8H3V - chains 2 and S of the 15 polymer chains in the assembly; structure by electron microscopy, 4.50 A resolution (low resolution: residue-level contacts below are approximate; hydrogen-bond / salt-bridge calls are withheld).

== Chain 2 ==
Molecule: 125-nt DNA strand
Sequence (125 nucleotides; each row starts with the number of its first residue):
     1 CCTGCATCCG TGAGTCGAGG GTAATAACAG AAAAATTTTC CTGAATTTTG TATAAGTAGC
    61 TACAAAATTC TCGTATTAAT GCGTTTTTTG CATAGAGAAT ATGCGTTTTT TGCATTACAC
   121 TTAAC
Not modelled in the structure: 1-2, 11-26, 115-125

== Chain S ==
Molecule: NtcB
UniProtKB: Q9L3R4 (Q9L3R4_NOSS1); residue numbers follow UniProt; this construct covers 1-312
Sequence (312 residues; row label = number of the first residue in the row):
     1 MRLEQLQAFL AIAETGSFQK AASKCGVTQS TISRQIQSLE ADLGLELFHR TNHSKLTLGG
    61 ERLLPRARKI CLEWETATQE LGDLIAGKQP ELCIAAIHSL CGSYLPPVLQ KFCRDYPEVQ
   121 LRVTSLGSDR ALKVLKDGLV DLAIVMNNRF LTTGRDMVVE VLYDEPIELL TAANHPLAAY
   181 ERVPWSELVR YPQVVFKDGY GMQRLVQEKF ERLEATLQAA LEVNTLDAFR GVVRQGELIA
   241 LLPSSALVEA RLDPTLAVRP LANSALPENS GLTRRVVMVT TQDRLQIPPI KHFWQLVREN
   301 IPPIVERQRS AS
Not modelled in the structure: 305-312
Reported in the primary citation:
  - binding site for the 125-nt DNA strand: Arg34, His53
  - mutagenesis - R34A/H53A: abolished binding to the 125-nt DNA strand

== Chain 2 / chain S interface ==
Contacting residue pairs (21):
  DA78(2) with Ser17(S); Gln19(S); Thr51(S)
  DA79(2) with Phe18(S); Ser33(S); Gln37(S); Phe48(S); Thr51(S)
  DT80(2) with Gln29(S); Ser30(S); Ser33(S); Arg34(S); Gln37(S)
  DG81(2) with Ser30(S); Arg34(S)
  DC82(2) with Arg34(S)
  DG97(2) with Arg155(S); Asp156(S)
  DA98(2) with Arg155(S); Asp156(S); Val158(S)
Also at the interface, not in a pair above, chain 2 (10 interface residues in all): DT77, DA96, DA99
Also at the interface, not in a pair above, chain S (17 interface residues in all): His53, Met157, Val159, Gln282

== Overview ==
The interface between chain 2 and chain S involves 10 residues on one side and 17 on the other. From the
paper: a binding site for the 125-nt DNA strand at Arg34(S) and His53(S); R34A/H53A of chain S abolish binding
to the 125-nt DNA strand.
Here chain 2 is a 125-nt DNA strand and chain S is NtcB. Entry 8H3V (Cryo-EM structure of the full
transcription activation complex NtcA-NtcB-TAC) was determined by electron microscopy (same publication as
8H3Z and 8H40).
